4EN4 - chains A and B; structure by X-ray diffraction, 2.15 A resolution.

[Chain A (and B)]
Name: Pyridoxal kinase
From: Homo sapiens
Notes: EC 2.7.1.35; chain B of this document is another copy of the same molecule, construct and numbering; everything in this record applies to it too
Reference sequence: O00764 (PDXK_HUMAN); residue numbers follow UniProt; this construct covers 1-312
Amino-acid sequence (312 residues; numbered 1 to 312; the number before each row is that of its first residue):
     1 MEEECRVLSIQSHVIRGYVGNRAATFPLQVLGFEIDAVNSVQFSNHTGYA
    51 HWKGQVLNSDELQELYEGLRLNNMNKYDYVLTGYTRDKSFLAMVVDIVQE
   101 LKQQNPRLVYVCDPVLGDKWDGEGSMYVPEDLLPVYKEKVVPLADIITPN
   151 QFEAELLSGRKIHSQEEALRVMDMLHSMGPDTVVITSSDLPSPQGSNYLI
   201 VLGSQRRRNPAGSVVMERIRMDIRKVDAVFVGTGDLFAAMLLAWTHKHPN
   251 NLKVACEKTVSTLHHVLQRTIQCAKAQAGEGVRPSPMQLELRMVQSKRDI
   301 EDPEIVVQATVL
Unresolved in the structure: 1-2
Ion coordination: Na+: D113, T148, T186 (together with ATP); Mg2+ site 1: D118 (together with (4S)-2-methyl-2,4-pentanediol, ATP); Mg2+ site 2: D235 (together with ginkgotoxin, phosphorylated)
Residues lining bound ligands:
  - ATP (adenosine-5'-triphosphate): D113, V115, D118, Y127, N150, E153, T186, S187, L199, V201, I223, R224, K225, V226, A228, F230, T233, G234, D235, F237, L263, L267
  - ginkgotoxin / ginkgotoxin, phosphorylated: S12, V19, G20, H46, T47, Y84, Y127, F230, V231, G232, T233, G234, D235
Curated features (UniProtKB/Swiss-Prot):
  - active site: D235 (Proton acceptor)
  - binding site (pyridoxal): S12, T47
  - binding site (pyridoxal 5'-phosphate): T47, G234, D235
  - binding site (ATP): D113, N150 to E153, T186, S187, V226 to A228, T233
  - binding site (Na(+)): D113, T148, T186
  - binding site (Mg(2+)): D118
  - modified residue: M1 (N-acetylmethionine), S59 (Phosphoserine), S164 (Phosphoserine), S213 (Phosphoserine), S285 (Phosphoserine)
  - natural variant: R220 (R220Q: In HMSN6C), A228 (A228T: In HMSN6C)
  - mutagenesis: D235 (D235A: 15-fold decrease in pyridoxal kinase activity, and a 7-fold decrease in affinity for pyridoxal; D235N: 2-fold decrease in pyridoxal kinase activity and pyridoxal affinity)
From the paper describing this entry:
  - binding site for ginkgotoxin: Q11, S12, V19, F43, H46, T47, Y84, V231, D235
  - binding site for ginkgotoxin, phosphorylated: Q11, Y84, D235
  - catalytic residues: D235 (citing earlier work)

[Interface between chain A and chain B]
Residue-residue contacts (96; chain A residue first):
  R6(A) - R16(B)
  H13(A) - A37(B)  hydrogen bond (side chain-backbone)
  H13(A) - N39(B)
  I15(A) - L8(B)  hydrophobic
  I15(A) - D36(B)
  I15(A) - A37(B)
  I15(A) - V38(B)  hydrophobic
  I15(A) - L65(B)  hydrophobic
  R16(A) - R6(B)
  R16(A) - D36(B)  salt bridge
  R16(A) - L69(B)
  R16(A) - M74(B)  hydrogen bond (side chain-backbone)
  R16(A) - Y77(B)  hydrogen bond
  Y18(A) - E34(B)  hydrogen bond
  R22(A) - Q29(B)
  R22(A) - I35(B)  hydrogen bond (side chain-backbone)
  R22(A) - D36(B)  salt bridge
  F26(A) - Q29(B)
  Q29(A) - R22(B)
  Q29(A) - F26(B)
  Q29(A) - V294(B)
  V30(A) - F26(B)
  V30(A) - K297(B)  hydrogen bond (backbone-side chain)
  F33(A) - V294(B)
  E34(A) - Y18(B)  hydrogen bond
  E34(A) - Q295(B)  hydrogen bond
  I35(A) - R22(B)  hydrogen bond (backbone-side chain)
  D36(A) - I15(B)
  D36(A) - R16(B)  salt bridge
  D36(A) - R22(B)  salt bridge
  A37(A) - H13(B)  hydrogen bond (backbone-side chain)
  A37(A) - I15(B)
  A37(A) - Q42(B)
  V38(A) - I15(B)  hydrophobic
  V38(A) - Q42(B)
  N39(A) - H13(B)  hydrogen bond
  N39(A) - N39(B)  hydrogen bond
  N39(A) - Q42(B)  hydrogen bond (backbone-side chain)
  Q42(A) - N39(B)  hydrogen bond (side chain-backbone)
  Q42(A) - L57(B)
  Q42(A) - L65(B)
  F43(A) - L65(B)
  S44(A) - L65(B)
  S44(A) - G68(B)
  S44(A) - L69(B)
  N45(A) - N72(B)  hydrogen bond
  N45(A) - M74(B)
  Y49(A) - N72(B)
  H51(A) - L71(B)
  H51(A) - N72(B)  hydrogen bond (backbone-side chain)
  K53(A) - E64(B)
  K53(A) - L65(B)
  G54(A) - E64(B)
  G54(A) - L65(B)
  Q55(A) - L57(B)
  Q55(A) - E61(B)
  Q55(A) - E64(B)
  Q55(A) - L65(B)
  L57(A) - Q42(B)
  L57(A) - Q55(B)
  E61(A) - Q55(B)
  E64(A) - K53(B)
  E64(A) - G54(B)
  E64(A) - Q55(B)  hydrogen bond
  L65(A) - Q42(B)
  L65(A) - S44(B)
  L65(A) - K53(B)
  L65(A) - G54(B)
  L65(A) - Q55(B)
  G68(A) - S44(B)
  G68(A) - N45(B)
  G68(A) - K53(B)
  L69(A) - R16(B)
  L69(A) - S44(B)
  L71(A) - H51(B)  hydrogen bond (backbone-side chain)
  N72(A) - N45(B)  hydrogen bond
  N72(A) - Y49(B)
  N72(A) - H51(B)  hydrogen bond (side chain-backbone)
  N72(A) - M287(B)
  N73(A) - M287(B)
  M74(A) - R16(B)
  M74(A) - N45(B)
  M74(A) - Y49(B)  hydrophobic
  M74(A) - M287(B)  hydrophobic
  M287(A) - N72(B)
  M287(A) - M74(B)  hydrophobic
  R292(A) - E4(B)  salt bridge
  R292(A) - R6(B)
  R292(A) - E34(B)  salt bridge
  V294(A) - Q29(B)
  V294(A) - G32(B)
  V294(A) - F33(B)
  Q295(A) - E34(B)  hydrogen bond
  K297(A) - V30(B)  hydrogen bond (side chain-backbone)
  K297(A) - E301(B)  salt bridge
  E301(A) - K297(B)  salt bridge
Also at the interface, not in a pair above, chain A (50 interface residues in all): E3, E4, L8, T25, G32, A50, W52, E67, Y77
Also at the interface, not in a pair above, chain B (48 interface residues in all): F43, A50, E67, N73, K76, R292

[Overview]
50 residues of chain A face 48 of chain B across their interface; the contacts include 22 hydrogen bonds and 8
salt bridges. Polar pairs include R16(A)-D36(B), R22(A)-D36(B) and R292(A)-E4(B). The paper reports the
catalytic residue D235(A); a binding site for ginkgotoxin at Q11(A), S12(A) and V19(A) among others.
Chain A and chain B are both Pyridoxal kinase (Homo sapiens); the structure, Crystal Structure of the Ternary
Human PL Kinase-Ginkgotoxin-MgATP Complex, was determined by X-ray diffraction (same publication as 4EOH).
